7R7Y - chains A and B of the 3 polymer chains in the assembly; structure by X-ray diffraction, 1.60 A resolution.

# Chain A
Molecule: MHC class I antigen
From: Homo sapiens
UniProt: U6BR87 (U6BR87_HUMAN); residues 1-276 here correspond to UniProt positions 25-300 (UniProt number = residue number + 24)
Amino-acid sequence (276 residues; each row starts with the number of its first residue):
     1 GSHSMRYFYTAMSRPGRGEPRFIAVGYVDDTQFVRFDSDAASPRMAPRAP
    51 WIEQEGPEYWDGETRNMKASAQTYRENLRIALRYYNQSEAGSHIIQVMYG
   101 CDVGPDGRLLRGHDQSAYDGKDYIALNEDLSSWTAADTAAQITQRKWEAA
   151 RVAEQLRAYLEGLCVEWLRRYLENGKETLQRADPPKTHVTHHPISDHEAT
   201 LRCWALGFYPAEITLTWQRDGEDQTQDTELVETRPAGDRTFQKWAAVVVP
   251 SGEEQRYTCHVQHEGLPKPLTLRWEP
Disulfides: Cys101-Cys164, Cys203-Cys259
Reported in the primary citation:
  - contacts within the chain: Asn66-Ser70 (hydrogen bond)

# Chain B
Molecule: Beta-2-microglobulin
From: Homo sapiens
UniProt: P61769 (B2MG_HUMAN); residues 2-99 here correspond to UniProt positions 22-119 (UniProt number = residue number + 20)
Amino-acid sequence (99 residues; numbered 1 to 99; the number before each row is that of its first residue):
     1 MQRTPKIQVYSRHPAENGKSNFLNCYVSGFHPSDIEVDLLKNGERIEKVE
    51 HSDLSFSKDWSFYLLYYTEFTPTEKDEYACRVNHVTLSQPKIVKWDRDM
Construct notes: initiating methionine (1)
Curated features (UniProtKB/Swiss-Prot):
  - modified residue: Gln2 (Pyrrolidone carboxylic acid)
  - glycosylation (N-linked (Glc) (glycation) lysine): Lys19, Lys41, Lys48, Lys58, Lys91, Lys94
Disulfides: Cys25-Cys80

# Chain A / chain B interface
Residue-residue contacts (60):
  Phe8(A) - Ser55(B)
  Phe8(A) - Phe56(B)  hydrophobic
  Tyr9(A) - Phe56(B)
  Thr10(A) - Phe56(B)
  Thr10(A) - Phe62(B)
  Met12(A) - Ser33(B)  hydrogen bond
  Met12(A) - Asp34(B)
  Arg17(A) - Asp34(B)  salt bridge
  Val25(A) - Asp53(B)
  Val25(A) - Leu54(B)
  Val25(A) - Ser55(B)
  Tyr27(A) - Ser55(B)
  Tyr27(A) - Tyr63(B)  hydrogen bond
  Gln32(A) - Asp53(B)  hydrogen bond
  Arg35(A) - Asp53(B)  salt bridge
  Arg48(A) - Asp53(B)  salt bridge
  Ile94(A) - His31(B)
  Ile94(A) - Pro32(B)  hydrophobic
  Ile94(A) - Ser33(B)
  Gln96(A) - His31(B)  hydrogen bond
  Gln96(A) - Phe56(B)
  Gln96(A) - Trp60(B)  hydrogen bond (side chain-backbone)
  Gln96(A) - Phe62(B)
  Val97(A) - Phe56(B)
  Met98(A) - Phe56(B)  hydrophobic
  Met98(A) - Lys58(B)
  Met98(A) - Trp60(B)  hydrophobic
  Gln115(A) - Trp60(B)
  Ser116(A) - Trp60(B)
  Ala117(A) - Trp60(B)  hydrophobic
  Asp119(A) - His31(B)
  Gly120(A) - Arg3(B)  hydrogen bond (backbone-side chain)
  Gly120(A) - His31(B)
  Gly120(A) - Trp60(B)
  Asp122(A) - Trp60(B)  hydrogen bond
  Arg202(A) - Asp98(B)
  Arg202(A) - Met99(B)  hydrogen bond
  Trp204(A) - Asp98(B)
  Trp204(A) - Met99(B)
  Val231(A) - Gln8(B)
  Glu232(A) - Lys6(B)  salt bridge
  Glu232(A) - Gln8(B)  hydrogen bond (backbone-side chain)
  Glu232(A) - Tyr26(B)  hydrogen bond
  Glu232(A) - Ser28(B)  hydrogen bond
  Thr233(A) - Tyr26(B)
  Arg234(A) - Gln8(B)  hydrogen bond
  Arg234(A) - Tyr10(B)
  Arg234(A) - Tyr26(B)
  Arg234(A) - Met99(B)  hydrogen bond (side chain-backbone)
  Pro235(A) - Tyr10(B)  hydrogen bond (backbone-side chain)
  Pro235(A) - Asn24(B)
  Pro235(A) - Tyr26(B)
  Ala236(A) - Arg12(B)  hydrogen bond (backbone-side chain)
  Ala236(A) - Asn24(B)  hydrogen bond (backbone-side chain)
  Gly237(A) - Arg12(B)  hydrogen bond (backbone-side chain)
  Asp238(A) - Arg12(B)
  Gln242(A) - Tyr10(B)
  Gln242(A) - Ser11(B)  hydrogen bond (side chain-backbone)
  Gln242(A) - Arg12(B)  hydrogen bond (side chain-backbone)
  Trp244(A) - Met99(B)  hydrogen bond (side chain-backbone)
Interface residues without a listed pair, chain A (36 interface residues in all): Ile23, Lys121, His192, Leu206
Interface residues without a listed pair, chain B (28 interface residues in all): Met1, His13, Pro14, Asp59, Leu65

# Summary
36 residues of chain A and 28 residues of chain B are in contact; the contacts include 20 hydrogen bonds and 4
salt bridges. Polar contacts include Arg17(A)-Asp34(B), Arg35(A)-Asp53(B) and Arg48(A)-Asp53(B). The paper
reports contacts within the chain involving Ser70(A) and Asn66(A).
Chain A is MHC class I antigen and chain B is Beta-2-microglobulin, both from Homo sapiens; the structure,
Crystal structure of HLA-B*5701 complex with an HIV-1 Gag-derived epitope QW9 S3T variant, was determined by
X-ray diffraction, deposited together with 7R7V, 7R7W, 7R7X, 7R7Z and 7R80.
